PDB entry 1HW8 | X-ray diffraction, 2.10 A resolution | chains A and C of the 4 polymer chains in the assembly

== Chain A (and C) ==
Name: Hmg-CoA reductase
Organism: Homo sapiens
Notes: EC 1.1.1.34; fragment: catalytic portion; chain C of this document is another copy of the same molecule, construct and numbering; everything in this record applies to it too
UniProtKB: P04035 (HMDH_HUMAN); numbering as in UniProt (aligned over 426-888)
Amino-acid sequence (467 residues; numbered 422 to 888; the number before each row is that of its first residue):
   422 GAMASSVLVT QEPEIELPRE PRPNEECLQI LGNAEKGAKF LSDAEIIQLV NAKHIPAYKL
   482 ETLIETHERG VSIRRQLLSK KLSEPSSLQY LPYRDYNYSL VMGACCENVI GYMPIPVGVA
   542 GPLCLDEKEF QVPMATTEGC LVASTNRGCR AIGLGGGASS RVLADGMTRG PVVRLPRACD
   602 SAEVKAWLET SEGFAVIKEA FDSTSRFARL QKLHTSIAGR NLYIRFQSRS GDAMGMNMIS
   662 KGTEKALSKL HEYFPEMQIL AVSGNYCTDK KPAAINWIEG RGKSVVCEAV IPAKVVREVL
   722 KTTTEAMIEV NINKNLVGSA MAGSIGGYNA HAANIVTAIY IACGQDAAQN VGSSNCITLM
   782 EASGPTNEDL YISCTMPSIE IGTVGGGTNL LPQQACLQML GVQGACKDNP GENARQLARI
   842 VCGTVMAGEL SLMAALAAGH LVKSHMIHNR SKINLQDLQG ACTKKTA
Not modelled in the structure: 422-440, 449-461, 473-476, 862-888 (chain C: 422-487, 861-888)
Differences from the reference sequence: insertion (422-425); engineered mutation Ile-485 (Met in P04035)

== How chain A and chain C interact ==
Contacting residue pairs (19):
  Trp-698(A) / Ala-741(C)  hydrogen bond (side chain-backbone)
  Trp-698(A) / Met-742(C)
  Ile-699(A) / Met-742(C)
  Ile-699(A) / Ala-743(C)
  Ile-733(A) / Ile-733(C)  hydrophobic
  Leu-737(A) / Val-738(C)  hydrophobic
  Val-738(A) / Leu-737(C)  hydrophobic
  Val-738(A) / Leu-780(C)  hydrophobic
  Ala-741(A) / Trp-698(C)  hydrogen bond (backbone-side chain)
  Ala-741(A) / Tyr-749(C)
  Met-742(A) / Trp-698(C)
  Met-742(A) / Ile-699(C)
  Ala-743(A) / Ile-699(C)
  Gly-744(A) / Ile-746(C)
  Ile-746(A) / Gly-744(C)
  Ile-746(A) / Ile-746(C)  hydrophobic
  Tyr-749(A) / Ala-741(C)
  Tyr-749(A) / Tyr-749(C)  hydrogen bond
  Leu-780(A) / Val-738(C)  hydrophobic
Other interface residues (no listed pair), chain A (16 interface residues in all): Glu-730, Ser-745, Ile-778, Glu-782
Other interface residues (no listed pair), chain C (16 interface residues in all): Glu-730, Ser-745, Ile-778, Glu-782

== In short ==
The chain A/chain C interface involves 16 residues from each chain, with 3 hydrogen bonds. Polar contacts
include Trp-698(A)/Ala-741(C) and Tyr-749(A)/Tyr-749(C).
Chain A and chain C are both Hmg-CoA reductase (Homo sapiens); the structure, Complex of the catalytic portion
of human hmg-CoA reductase with compactin (also known as mevastatin), was determined by X-ray diffraction,
deposited together with 1HW9, 1HWI, 1HWJ, 1HWK and 1HWL.
